4YJX - chain A; structure by X-ray diffraction, 2.55 A resolution.

[Chain A]
Name: ATP-dependent Clp protease adapter protein ClpS 2
Organism: Agrobacterium fabrum (strain C58 / ATCC 33970)
Reference sequence: Q8UD95 (CLPS2_AGRFC); residues 1-103 here = UniProt positions 1-103
Amino-acid sequence (103 residues; numbered 1 to 103; the number before each row is that of its first residue):
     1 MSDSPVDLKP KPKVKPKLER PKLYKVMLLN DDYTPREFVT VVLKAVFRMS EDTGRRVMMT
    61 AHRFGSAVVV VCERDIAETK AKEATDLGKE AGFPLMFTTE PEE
Unresolved in the structure: 1-19, 103
Ligand contacts: phenylalanine amide (NFA): Leu28, Leu29, Asn30, Asp31, Asp32, Thr34, Pro35, Arg36, Val39, Met58, Ala61, His62, Leu95
From the paper describing this entry:
  - conformationally variable residues (helix shift): Asn30, Met58, Ala61, His62
  - binding site for phenylalanine amide: Leu28, Asn30, Asp31, Arg36, Met58, Ala61, His62
  - mutagenesis - L28A (DeltaDeltaG = 0.91 kcal/mol): decreased binding to Fpep
  - mutagenesis - L28A (DeltaDeltaG = 0.30 kcal/mol): decreased binding to Wpep
  - mutagenesis - R36M (DeltaDeltaG = -0.17 kcal/mol): increased binding to Fpep
  - mutagenesis - R36M (DeltaDeltaG = -0.30 kcal/mol): increased binding to Wpep
  - specificity-determining residues: Val39, Met58, Ala61 (proposed by the authors, not directly observed)
  - mutagenesis - L28A, R36M: unchanged binding to Lpep
  - mutagenesis - L28A (DeltaDeltaG = -0.26 kcal/mol), R36M (DeltaDeltaG = -0.74 kcal/mol): increased binding to Ypep

[Summary]
Bound to chain A: phenylalanine amide. From the paper: a binding site for phenylalanine amide at Leu28, Asn30
and Asp31 among others; L28A and R36M increase binding to Ypep.
Chain A is ATP-dependent Clp protease adapter protein ClpS 2 (Agrobacterium fabrum (strain C58 / ATCC 33970));
the structure, The structure of Agrobacterium tumefaciens ClpS2 bound to L-phenylalaninamide, was determined
by X-ray diffraction, deposited together with 4YJM and 4YKA.
